PDB entry 7NMZ | X-ray diffraction, 2.30 A resolution | chains BA and C of the 3 polymer chains in the assembly

[Chain BA]
Name: 14-3-3 protein eta
Organism: Homo sapiens
Notes: engineered mutation(s): S235Stop
UniProt: Q04917 (1433F_HUMAN); residues 3-236 here correspond to UniProt positions 1-234 (UniProt number = residue number - 2)
Sequence (236 residues; row label = number of the first residue in the row):
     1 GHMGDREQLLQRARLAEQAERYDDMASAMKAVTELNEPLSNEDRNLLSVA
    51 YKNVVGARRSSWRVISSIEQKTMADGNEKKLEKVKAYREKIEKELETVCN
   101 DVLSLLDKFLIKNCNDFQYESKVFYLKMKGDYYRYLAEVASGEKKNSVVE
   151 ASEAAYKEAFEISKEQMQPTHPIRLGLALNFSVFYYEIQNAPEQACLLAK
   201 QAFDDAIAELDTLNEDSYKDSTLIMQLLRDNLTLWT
Unresolved in the structure: 1-3, 213-215
Sequence notes: expression tag (1-2)
Swiss-Prot annotation at these positions:
  - site (Interaction with phosphoserine on interacting protein): Arg-59, Arg-134
  - modified residue: Gly-4 (N-acetylglycine), Ser-27 (Phosphoserine), Ser-61 (Phosphoserine)

[Chain C]
Name: E3 ubiquitin-protein ligase NEDD4-like
Organism: Homo sapiens
Notes: EC 2.3.2.26
UniProt: Q96PU5 (NED4L_HUMAN); numbering as in UniProt (aligned over 335-455)
Sequence (125 residues; numbered 331 to 455; the number before each row is that of its first residue):
   331 GAMGSSRLRSCSVTDAVAEQGHLPPPSAPAGRARSSAVTGGEEPTPSVAY
   381 VHTTPGLPSGWEERKDAKGRTYYVNHNNRTTTWTRPIMQLAEDGASGSAT
   431 NSNNHLIEPQIRRPRSLSSPTVTLS
Unresolved in the structure: 331-337, 347-443
Sequence notes: expression tag (331-334); engineered mutation Ala-367 (Thr in Q96PU5)
Modified positions: Ser-342 (phosphoserine; SEP); Ser-448 (phosphoserine; SEP)
Swiss-Prot annotation at these positions:
  - modified residue (Phosphoserine): Ser-342, Ser-446, Ser-448, Ser-449
  - natural variant: Pro-355 (P355L: Impaired ability to inhibit SCNN)
  - mutagenesis: Ser-448 (S448A: Abolishes interaction with 1433F)
Reported in the primary citation:
  - post-translational modification sites: Ser-342, Ser-448
  - mutagenesis - S342A/T367A/S448A: abolished binding to 14-3-3eta

[Chain BA / chain C interface]
Residue-residue contacts (21):
  Asn-45(BA) / Ala-346(C)  hydrogen bond (side chain-backbone)
  Val-49(BA) / Ala-346(C)
  Lys-52(BA) / Ser-342(C)
  Arg-59(BA) / Ser-342(C)
  Arg-134(BA) / Ser-342(C)
  Tyr-135(BA) / Ser-342(C)
  Gly-176(BA) / Val-343(C)
  Leu-179(BA) / Cys-341(C)
  Leu-179(BA) / Ser-342(C)
  Leu-179(BA) / Val-343(C)
  Asn-180(BA) / Ser-342(C)
  Asn-180(BA) / Val-343(C)  hydrogen bond (side chain-backbone)
  Val-183(BA) / Cys-341(C)
  Tyr-186(BA) / Ser-340(C)
  Glu-187(BA) / Arg-339(C)
  Glu-187(BA) / Ser-340(C)  hydrogen bond (side chain-backbone)
  Leu-227(BA) / Ser-342(C)
  Asn-231(BA) / Ser-340(C)
  Asn-231(BA) / Cys-341(C)  hydrogen bond (side chain-backbone)
  Leu-234(BA) / Leu-338(C)
  Trp-235(BA) / Ser-340(C)  hydrogen bond
Other interface residues (no listed pair), chain BA (17 interface residues in all): Lys-127
Other interface residues (no listed pair), chain C (8 interface residues in all): Asp-345
The authors on this interface:
  - pairs named by the authors: Asn-45(BA)/Ala-346(C)

[Overview]
17 residues of chain BA face 8 of chain C across their interface; the contacts include 5 hydrogen bonds. Among
the polar pairs are Asn-45(BA)/Ala-346(C), Asn-180(BA)/Val-343(C) and Glu-187(BA)/Ser-340(C). The paper
describes a contact between Asn-45(BA) and Ala-346(C). From the paper: S342A/T367A/S448A of chain C abolish
binding to 14-3-3eta; modification sites Ser-342(C) and Ser-448(C).
Chain BA is 14-3-3 protein eta and chain C is E3 ubiquitin-protein ligase NEDD4-like, both from Homo sapiens;
the structure, Structure of 14-3-3 eta in complex with Nedd4-2(335-455) containing two 14-3-3 binding motifs
Ser342 and Ser448, was determined by X-ray diffraction together with 6ZBT and 6ZC9 from the same study.
